9D1W - chains B and H of the 8 polymer chains in the assembly; structure by electron microscopy, 3.44 A resolution.

# Chain B
Name: HIV-1 BG505 DS-SOSIP gp120
From: Human immunodeficiency virus 1
UniProt: Q2N0S6 (Q2N0S6_9HIV1); the construct lacks a stretch of the UniProt sequence and is renumbered around it, so the offset changes along the chain: 31-141 = UniProt 30-140; 150-185 = UniProt 141-176; 189-309 = UniProt 188-308; 312-321 = UniProt 309-318; 2 more segments
Amino-acid sequence (481 residues; each row starts with the number of its first residue; note: 14 numbers in that range are skipped by the numbering (no residue carries them; nothing is unmodelled there); a row labelled like 185A-185K holds insertion residues (185A, then the next letters in order)):
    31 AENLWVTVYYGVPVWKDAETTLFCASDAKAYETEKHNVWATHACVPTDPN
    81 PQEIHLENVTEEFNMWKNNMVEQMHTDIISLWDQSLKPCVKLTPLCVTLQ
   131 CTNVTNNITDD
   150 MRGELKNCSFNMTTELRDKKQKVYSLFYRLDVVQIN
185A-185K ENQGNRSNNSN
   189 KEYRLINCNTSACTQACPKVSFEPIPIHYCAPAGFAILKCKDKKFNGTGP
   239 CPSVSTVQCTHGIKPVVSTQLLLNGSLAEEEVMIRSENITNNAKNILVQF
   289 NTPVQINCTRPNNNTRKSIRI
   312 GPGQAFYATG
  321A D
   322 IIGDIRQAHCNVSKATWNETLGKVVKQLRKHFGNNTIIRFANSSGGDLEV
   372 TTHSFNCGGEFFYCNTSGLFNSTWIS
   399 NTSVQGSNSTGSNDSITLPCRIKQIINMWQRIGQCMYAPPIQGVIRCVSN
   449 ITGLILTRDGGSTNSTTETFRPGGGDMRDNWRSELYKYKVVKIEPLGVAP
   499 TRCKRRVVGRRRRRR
Not modelled in the structure: 31-32, 185A-185K, 399-410, 506-513
Disulfide bonds: Cys54-Cys74, Cys119-Cys205, Cys126-Cys196, Cys131-Cys157, Cys201-Cys433, Cys218-Cys247, Cys228-Cys239, Cys296-Cys331, Cys378-Cys445, Cys385-Cys418
Covalent attachments: N-acetylglucosamine (NAG) linked to Asn88, Asn133, Asn137, Asn156, Asn160, Asn197, Asn234, Asn262, Asn276, Asn295, Asn301, Asn332, Asn339, Asn355, Asn363, Asn386, Asn392, Asn448
Differences from the reference sequence: conflict Cys201 (Ile200 in Q2N0S6), Asn332 (Thr330 in Q2N0S6), Cys433 (Ala430 in Q2N0S6), Cys501 (Ala498 in Q2N0S6); expression tag (509-513)

# Chain H
Name: PGDM1400 heavy chain
From: Homo sapiens
Amino-acid sequence (245 residues; each row starts with the number of its first residue; a row labelled like 82A-82C holds insertion residues (82A, then the next letters in order)):
     1 QAQLTQSGPEVRKPGTSVKVSCKAPGNTLKTYDLHWVRSVPGQGLQWMGW
    51 IS
   52A H
    53 EGDKKVIVERFKAKVTIDWDRSTNTAYLQL
82A-82C SGL
    83 TSGDTAVYYCAKGSKHRL
100A-100S RDYALYDDDGALNWAVDVD
   101 YLSNLEFWGQGTAVTVSSASTKGPSVFPLAPSSKSTSGGTAALGCLVKDY
   151 FPEPVTVSWNSGALTSGVHTFPAVLQSSGLYSLSSVVTVPSSSLGTQTYI
   201 CNVNHKPSNTKVDKKVEPKSCD
Not modelled in the structure: 1, 119-222
Disulfide bonds: Cys22-Cys92
Modified residues: Tyr100F (O-sulfo-L-tyrosine; TYS)

# Chain B / chain H interface
Residue-residue contacts (9; chain B residue first):
  Thr123(B) with Asp100H(H), hydrogen bond
  Asn160(B) with Tyr100C(H), hydrogen bond
  Thr162(B) with Leu100E(H); Asn100M(H)
  Arg166(B) with Asp100G(H), salt bridge; Asn100M(H)
  Asp167(B) with Asn100M(H)
  Lys168(B) with Trp100N(H)
  Lys169(B) with Trp100N(H)
Also at the interface, not in a pair above, chain B (8 interface residues in all): Met161
Also at the interface, not in a pair above, chain H (7 interface residues in all): Val100P

# Summary
8 residues of chain B face 7 of chain H across their interface; the contacts include 2 hydrogen bonds and 1
salt bridge. Polar contacts include Arg166(B)-Asp100G(H), Thr123(B)-Asp100H(H) and Asn160(B)-Tyr100C(H).
N-acetylglucosamine is covalently linked to Asn88(B), Asn133(B), Asn137(B), Asn156(B), Asn160(B) and Asn197(B)
and 12 more.
Chain B is HIV-1 BG505 DS-SOSIP gp120 (Human immunodeficiency virus 1) and chain H is PGDM1400 heavy chain
(Homo sapiens); the structure, Cryo-EM structure of PGDM1400 Fab bound to HIV-1 BG505 DS-SOSIP.664 Env trimer,
was determined by electron microscopy together with 9D3D from the same study.
